3KTJ - chains C and K of the 14 polymer chains in the assembly; structure by X-ray diffraction, 2.60 A resolution.

Chain C:
Protein: ATP-dependent Clp protease proteolytic subunit
From: Bacillus subtilis
Notes: EC 3.4.21.92
Reference sequence: P80244 (CLPP_BACSU); residues 1-196 here correspond to UniProt positions 2-197 (UniProt number = residue number + 1)
Chain sequence (199 residues; row label = number of the first residue in the row):
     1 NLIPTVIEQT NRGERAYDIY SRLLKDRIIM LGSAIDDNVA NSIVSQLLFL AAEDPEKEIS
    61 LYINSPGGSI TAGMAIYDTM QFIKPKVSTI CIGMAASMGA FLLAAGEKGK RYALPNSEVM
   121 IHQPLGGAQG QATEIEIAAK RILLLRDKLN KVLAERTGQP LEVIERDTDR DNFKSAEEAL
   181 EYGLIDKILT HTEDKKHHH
Disordered / not traced: 1-17, 192-199
Differences from the reference sequence: expression tag (197-199)
Curated features (UniProtKB/Swiss-Prot):
  - active site: Ser-97 (Nucleophile), His-122
Residues lining bound ligands:
  - N-cyclohexyltaurine (NHE; 2-[N-cyclohexylamino]ethane sulfonic acid), molecule 1: Pro-66, Met-94, Ala-96, Phe-173
  - N-cyclohexyltaurine (NHE), molecule 2: Ser-69, Ile-70, Thr-71, Arg-141, Leu-145
From the paper describing this entry:
  - mutagenesis - Y62A: decreased catalytic activity on ADEPs
  - mutagenesis - Y62W: abolished catalytic activity on ADEP
  - mutagenesis - F82A: abolished catalytic activity on ADEPs
  - mutagenesis - F49S: increased catalytic activity on ADEP
  - mutagenesis - I19C/S45C: increased catalytic activity

Chain K:
Protein: Acyldepsipeptide 2
Chain sequence (7 residues; numbered 1 to 7; the number before each row is that of its first residue):
     1 XFSPXAP
Modified positions: CXP (cyclohexane propionic acid) at position 1, YCP ((2S)-piperidine-2-carboxylic acid) at position 5; Phe-2 (3,5-difluoro-l-phenylalanine; WFP); Pro-7 ((4r)-4-methyl-l-proline; MP8)
Glycans and other covalent adducts: covalent link Ser-3/Pro-7

Interface between chain C and chain K:
Residue-residue contacts (17):
  Arg-22(C) / CXP_1(K)
  Leu-23(C) / CXP_1(K)
  Asp-26(C) / CXP_1(K)
  Asp-26(C) / Pro-7(K)
  Ile-28(C) / CXP_1(K)
  Ile-28(C) / Pro-7(K)
  Ser-60(C) / Ala-6(K)  hydrogen bond (side chain-backbone)
  Tyr-62(C) / CXP_1(K)
  Tyr-62(C) / Phe-2(K)  hydrogen bond (side chain-backbone)
  Tyr-62(C) / Ala-6(K)  hydrogen bond (side chain-backbone)
  Tyr-62(C) / Pro-7(K)
  Ile-90(C) / Ala-6(K)  hydrophobic
  Ile-92(C) / Phe-2(K)
  Tyr-112(C) / YCP_5(K)
  Tyr-112(C) / Ala-6(K)  hydrophobic
  Leu-114(C) / Phe-2(K)
  Leu-189(C) / YCP_5(K)
Interface residues without a listed pair, chain C (13 interface residues in all): Ser-88, Lys-187

Overview:
13 residues of chain C face 5 of chain K across their interface, with 3 hydrogen bonds. Polar contacts include
Ser-60(C)/Ala-6(K), Tyr-62(C)/Phe-2(K) and Tyr-62(C)/Ala-6(K). Bound to chain C: N-cyclohexyltaurine. From the
paper: Y62A of chain C reduces catalytic activity on ADEPs; Y62W of chain C abolishes catalytic activity on
ADEP; 5 substitutions were tested in all.
Chain C is ATP-dependent Clp protease proteolytic subunit (Bacillus subtilis) and chain K is Acyldepsipeptide
2; the structure, Structure of ClpP in complex with ADEP2 in monoclinic crystal form, was determined by X-ray
diffraction (same publication as 3KTG, 3KTH, 3KTI and 3KTK).
